9C0K - chains B and N of the 6 polymer chains in the assembly; structure by electron microscopy, 2.72 A resolution.

[Chain B]
Protein: Guanine nucleotide-binding protein G(I)/G(S)/G(T) subunit beta-1
Source organism: Homo sapiens
UniProtKB: P62873 (GBB1_HUMAN); numbering as in UniProt (aligned over 2-340)
Amino-acid sequence (350 residues; row label = number of the first residue in the row; numbers below 1 keep their minus sign (Met-9 is residue -9)):
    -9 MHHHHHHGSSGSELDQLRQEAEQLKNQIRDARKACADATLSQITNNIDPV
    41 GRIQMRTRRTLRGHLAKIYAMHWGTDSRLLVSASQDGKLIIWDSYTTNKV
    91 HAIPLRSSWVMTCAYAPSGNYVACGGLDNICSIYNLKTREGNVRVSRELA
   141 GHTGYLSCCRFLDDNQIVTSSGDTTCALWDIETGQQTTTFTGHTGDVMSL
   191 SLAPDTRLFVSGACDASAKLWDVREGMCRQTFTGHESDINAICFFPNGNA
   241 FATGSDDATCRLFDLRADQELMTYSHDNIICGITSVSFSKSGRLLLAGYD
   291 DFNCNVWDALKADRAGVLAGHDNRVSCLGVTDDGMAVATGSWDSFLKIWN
Unresolved in the structure: -9 to 2
Sequence notes: expression tag (-9 to 1)
UniProt features mapped onto this chain:
  - modified residue: Ser2 (N-acetylserine), His266 (Phosphohistidine)
  - natural variant: Leu30 (L30F: In MRD42; uncertain significance), Arg52 (R52G: In MRD42), Gly64 (G64V: In MRD42), Asp76 (D76E: In MRD42; D76G: In MRD42), Gly77 (G77S: In MRD42), Lys78 (K78R: In MRD42), Ile80 (I80N: In MRD42; I80T: In MRD42), His91 (H91R: In MRD42; uncertain significance), Ala92 (A92T: In MRD42), Pro94 (P94S: In MRD42), Leu95 (L95P: In MRD42), Arg96 (R96L: In MRD42), 5 further natural variant entries in UniProt

[Chain N]
Protein: Nb35
Source organism: Lama glama
Amino-acid sequence (128 residues; row label = number of the first residue in the row):
     1 QVQLQESGGGLVQPGGSLRLSCAASGFTFSNYKMNWVRQAPGKGLEWVSD
    51 ISQSGASISYTGSVKGRFTISRDNAKNTLYLQMNSLKPEDTAVYYCARCP
   101 APFTRDCFDVTSTTYAYRGQGTQVTVSS
Unresolved in the structure: 127-128
Cystine bridges: Cys22-Cys96, Cys99-Cys107

[Interface between chain B and chain N]
Residue-residue contacts (23):
  Arg8(B) - Gln120(N)
  Lys15(B) - Gln1(N)
  Thr184(B) - Thr114(N)
  Cys204(B) - Ala116(N)
  Cys204(B) - Tyr117(N)
  Asp205(B) - Ala116(N)
  Asp205(B) - Tyr117(N)
  Ala206(B) - Tyr117(N)
  Thr223(B) - Gln1(N)
  Glu226(B) - Val2(N)
  Glu226(B) - Gly26(N)
  Glu226(B) - Phe27(N)
  Glu226(B) - Thr28(N)
  Glu226(B) - Tyr32(N)  hydrogen bond
  Glu226(B) - Arg98(N)  hydrogen bond (backbone-side chain)
  Glu226(B) - Tyr117(N)
  Ser227(B) - Arg98(N)
  Ser227(B) - Pro100(N)  hydrogen bond (side chain-backbone)
  Ser227(B) - Ala101(N)
  Ser227(B) - Tyr117(N)
  Asp228(B) - Tyr117(N)  hydrogen bond
  Asp246(B) - Pro102(N)
  Ile270(B) - Phe103(N)
Interface residues without a listed pair, chain B (14 interface residues in all): His225, Asp247

[Summary]
The interface between chain B and chain N involves 14 residues on one side and 15 on the other; the contacts
include 4 hydrogen bonds. Polar pairs include Glu226(B)-Tyr32(N), Glu226(B)-Arg98(N) and Ser227(B)-Pro100(N).
Here chain B is Guanine nucleotide-binding protein G(I)/G(S)/G(T) subunit beta-1 (Homo sapiens) and chain N is
Nb35 (Lama glama). Entry 9C0K (Cryo-EM structure of glucagon-like peptide-1 receptor (GLP-1R)-Gs complex with
Exendin-phe1) was determined by electron microscopy.
